PDB entry 3K75 | X-ray diffraction, 2.95 A resolution | chains B and D

[Chain B]
Name: DNA repair protein XRCC1
From: Homo sapiens
Notes: fragment: N-terminal domain to 183)
UniProt: P18887 (XRCC1_HUMAN); residue numbers follow UniProt; this construct covers 1-183
Chain sequence (189 residues; row label = number of the first residue in the row):
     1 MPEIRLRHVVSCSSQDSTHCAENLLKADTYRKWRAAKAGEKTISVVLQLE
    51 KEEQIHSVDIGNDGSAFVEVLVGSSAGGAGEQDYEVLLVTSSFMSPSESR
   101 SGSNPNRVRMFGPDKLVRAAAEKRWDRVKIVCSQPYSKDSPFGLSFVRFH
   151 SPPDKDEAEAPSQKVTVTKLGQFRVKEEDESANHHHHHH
Not modelled in the structure: 1, 30, 154-189
Sequence notes: expression tag (184-189)
UniProt features mapped onto this chain:
  - modified residue: S140 (Phosphoserine)
  - cross-link: K176 (Glycyl lysine isopeptide (Lys-Gly) (interchain with G-Cter in SUMO1))
From the paper describing this entry:
  - mutagenesis - I4D (12 +/- 2 nM): increased binding to DNA polymerase beta (chain D)

[Chain D]
Name: DNA polymerase beta
From: Rattus norvegicus
Notes: EC 2.7.7.7, 4.2.99.-; fragment: to 335
UniProt: P06766 (DPOLB_RAT); numbering as in UniProt (aligned over 91-335)
Chain sequence (252 residues; each row starts with the number of its first residue):
    90 MDDTSSSINFLTRVTGIGPSAARKLVDEGIKTLEDLRKNEDKLNHHQRIG
   140 LKYFEDFEKRIPREEMLQMQDIVLNEVKKLDPEYIATVCGSFRRGAESSG
   190 DMDVLLTHPNFTSESSKQPKLLHRVVEQLQKVRFITDTLSKGETKFMGVC
   240 QLPSENDENEYPHRRIDIRLIPKDQYYCGVLYFTGSDIFNKNMRAHALEK
   290 GFTINEYTIRPLGVTGVAGEPLPVDSEQDIFDYIQWRYREPKDRSEHHHH
   340 HH
Not modelled in the structure: 90, 339-341
Sequence notes: expression tag (90, 336-341)
UniProt features mapped onto this chain:
  - region: R183 to D192 (DNA-binding)
  - binding site (K(+)): T101, V103, I106
  - binding site (Na(+)): T101, V103, I106
  - binding site (a 2'-deoxyribonucleoside 5'-triphosphate): R149, S180, R183, G189, D190
  - binding site (Mg(2+)): D190, D192, D256
  - modified residue: R152 (Omega-N-methylarginine)
  - mutagenesis: D190 (D190E/S: Loss of activity), M191 (M191I: No loss of activity; M191T: 50% loss of activity), D192 (D192E/S: Loss of activity), D246 (D246V: Misincorporates T nucleotide opposite G/C template)

[Chain B / chain D interface]
Pairs across the interface (26; chain B residue first):
  F67(B) - F291(D)  hydrophobic
  F67(B) - L311(D)  hydrophobic
  E69(B) - G302(D)
  E69(B) - V303(D)  hydrogen bond (side chain-backbone)
  L71(B) - V303(D)  hydrophobic
  L71(B) - T304(D)
  V86(B) - T304(D)
  V86(B) - V306(D)  hydrophobic
  V89(B) - V306(D)
  V89(B) - A307(D)
  V89(B) - G308(D)
  V89(B) - E309(D)
  T90(B) - P300(D)
  T90(B) - G302(D)
  T90(B) - G308(D)
  T90(B) - E309(D)  hydrogen bond (backbone-backbone)
  S91(B) - E309(D)
  S92(B) - E309(D)  hydrogen bond (backbone-side chain)
  S92(B) - L311(D)
  P96(B) - Y322(D)
  R109(B) - E309(D)  salt bridge
  P135(B) - Q324(D)  hydrogen bond (backbone-side chain)
  Y136(B) - F291(D)
  Y136(B) - D321(D)
  Y136(B) - Y322(D)  hydrogen bond (side chain-backbone)
  Y136(B) - Q324(D)
Other interface residues (no listed pair), chain B (16 interface residues in all): Y84, R100, K129, V131
Other interface residues (no listed pair), chain D (14 interface residues in all): L301
From the paper, about this interface:
  - pairs named by the authors: R100(B)-D321(D), R109(B)-E309(D) (salt bridge)

[Overview]
16 residues of chain B and 14 residues of chain D are in contact; the contacts include 5 hydrogen bonds and 1
salt bridge. Among the polar pairs are R109(B)-E309(D), E69(B)-V303(D) and S92(B)-E309(D). The authors report
a contact between R100(B) and D321(D); a salt bridge between R109(B) and E309(D). From the paper: I4D of chain
B increases binding to DNA polymerase beta (chain D).
Chain B is DNA repair protein XRCC1 (Homo sapiens) and chain D is DNA polymerase beta (Rattus norvegicus); the
structure, X-ray crystal structure of reduced XRCC1 bound to DNA pol beta catalytic domain, was determined by
X-ray diffraction, deposited together with 3K77 and 3LQC.
